3T7R - chain A; structure by X-ray diffraction, 2.90 A resolution.

== Chain A ==
Name: Putative methyltransferase
Source organism: Bacteroides vulgatus
UniProt: A6L5C0 (A6L5C0_BACV8); residue numbers follow UniProt; this construct covers 2-262
Chain sequence (268 residues; numbered -5 to 262; the number before each row is that of its first residue; numbers below 1 keep their minus sign (Met-5 is residue -5)):
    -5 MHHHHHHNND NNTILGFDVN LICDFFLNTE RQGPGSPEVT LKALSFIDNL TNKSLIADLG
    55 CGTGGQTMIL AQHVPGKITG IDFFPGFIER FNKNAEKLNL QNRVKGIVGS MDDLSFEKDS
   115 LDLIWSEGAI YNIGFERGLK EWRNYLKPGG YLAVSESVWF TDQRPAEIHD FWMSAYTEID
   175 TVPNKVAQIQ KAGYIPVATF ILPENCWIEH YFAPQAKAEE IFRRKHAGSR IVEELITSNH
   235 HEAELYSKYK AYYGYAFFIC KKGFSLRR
Not modelled in the structure: -5 to 10, 259-262
Sequence notes: expression tag (-5 to 1)
Residues lining bound ligands: 6PP (3-[(2Z)-3-methylpent-2-en-1-yl]benzene-1,2-diol): Gln26, Tyr125, Asn126

== Overview ==
Ligands of chain A: compound 6PP.
Chain A is Putative methyltransferase (Bacteroides vulgatus); the structure, Crystal structure of apo
BVU_3255, a methyltransferase from Bacteroides vulgatus ATCC 8482, was determined by X-ray diffraction
together with 3T7S and 3T7T from the same study.
